Entry 4GSK (X-ray diffraction, 2.90 A resolution); this record covers chains A and Z of the 4 polymer chains in the assembly.

Chain A:
Molecule: Ubiquitin-like modifier-activating enzyme ATG7
Organism: Saccharomyces cerevisiae
UniProtKB: P38862 (ATG7_YEAST); residue numbers follow UniProt; this construct covers 1-613
Amino-acid sequence (615 residues; numbered -1 to 613; the number before each row is that of its first residue; numbers below 1 keep their minus sign (Gly-1 is residue -1)):
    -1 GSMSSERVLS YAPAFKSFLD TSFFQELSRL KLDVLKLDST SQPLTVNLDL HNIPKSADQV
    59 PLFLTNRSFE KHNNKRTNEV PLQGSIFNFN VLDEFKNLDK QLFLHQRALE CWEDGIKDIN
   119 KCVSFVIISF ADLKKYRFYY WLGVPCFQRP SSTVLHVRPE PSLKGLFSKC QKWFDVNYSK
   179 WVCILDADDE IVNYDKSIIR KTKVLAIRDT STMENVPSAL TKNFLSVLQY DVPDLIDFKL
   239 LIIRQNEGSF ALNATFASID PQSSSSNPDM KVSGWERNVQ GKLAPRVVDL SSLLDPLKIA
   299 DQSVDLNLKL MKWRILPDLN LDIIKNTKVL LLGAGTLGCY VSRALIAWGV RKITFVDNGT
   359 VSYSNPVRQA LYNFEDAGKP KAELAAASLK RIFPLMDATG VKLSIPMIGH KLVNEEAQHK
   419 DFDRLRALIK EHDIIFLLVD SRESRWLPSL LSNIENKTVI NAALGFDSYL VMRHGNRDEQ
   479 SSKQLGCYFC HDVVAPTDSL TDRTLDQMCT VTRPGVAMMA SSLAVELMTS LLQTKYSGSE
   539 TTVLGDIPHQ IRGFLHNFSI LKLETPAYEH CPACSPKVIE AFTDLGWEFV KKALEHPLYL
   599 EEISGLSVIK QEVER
Disordered / not traced: -1 to 2, 33-37, 257-265, 474-481, 490-500, 606-613
Construct notes: expression tag (-1 to 0); engineered mutation Ser39 (Cys in P38862), Ser195 (Cys in P38862), Ala375 (Cys in P38862)
Ion coordination: Zn2+: Cys485, Cys488, Cys569, Cys572
Swiss-Prot annotation at these positions:
  - motif: Gly331 to Gly336 (GXGXXG motif)
  - active site: Cys507 (Glycyl thioester intermediate)
  - mutagenesis: Gly333 (G333A: Loss of interaction with ATG8 and ATG12, and no more ATG12-ATG5 conjugate. Defect in Cvt pathway and autophagy), Arg443 (R443A: Loss of interaction with ATG8), Ser466 (S466A: Loss of interaction with ATG8; when associated with F-486 and A-490), Tyr486 (Y486F: Loss of interaction with ATG8; when associated with A-466 and A-490), Asp490 (D490A: Loss of interaction with ATG8; when associated with A-466 and F-486), Cys507 (C507A: Loss of interaction with ATG8 and ATG12 and no more formation of ATG12-ATG5 conjugate. Defect in Cvt pathway and autophagy ...), Arg511 (R511A: Impaired homodimerization and ATP-binding. Homodimerization and ATP-binding are recovered when it heterodimerizes with an ATG7 molecule with a R-524 mutation), Glu524 (E524R: Impaired homodimerization and ATP-binding. Homodimerization and ATP-binding are recovered when it heterodimerizes with an ATG7 molecule with a A-511 mutation), Arg550 (R550A: Loss of interaction with ATG8)
Reported in the primary citation:
  - mutagenesis - P283D: unchanged binding to Ubiquitin-like-conjugating enzyme ATG10 (chain Z)
  - catalytic residues: Cys507
  - specificity-determining residues: Val285

Chain Z:
Molecule: Ubiquitin-like-conjugating enzyme ATG10
Organism: Saccharomyces cerevisiae
Notes: EC 6.3.2.-
UniProtKB: Q07879 (ATG10_YEAST); residue numbers follow UniProt; this construct covers 1-167
Amino-acid sequence (173 residues; each row starts with the number of its first residue; numbers below 1 keep their minus sign (Gly-5 is residue -5)):
    -5 GSGGSGMIPY QEWHSQLQSL YDSQIFHNWA LSQDVHLNDE KDGLLLRLIP TRQLQKNTER
    55 IENKLLNHIE LYLTYSKVYN EPLLLLRIWE EKSIDGIPMT KLMLPTDIES LLDVQGKFQL
   115 GLDTIINLEG SVWYSFHPCD TSSIVGDQAE FMSTYLRRWV SIFIFSWLGY EDS
Disordered / not traced: -5 to 1, 107-124, 132-145, 165-167
Construct notes: expression tag (-5 to 0); engineered mutation Ser26 (Cys in Q07879), Ser137 (Cys in Q07879)
Swiss-Prot annotation at these positions:
  - active site: Cys133 (Glycyl thioester intermediate)
  - mutagenesis: Cys133 (C133A: Complete loss of covalent binding to ATG12; C133S: Strong decrease of binding to ATG12. No more formation of ATG12-ATG5 conjugate. Defect in autophagy)
Reported in the primary citation:
  - catalytic residues: Tyr73, His131, Cys133

How chain A and chain Z interact:
Contacting residue pairs - 59 pairs, chain A then chain Z:
  Phe16(A) with Gln27(Z); Arg41(Z)
  Leu17(A) with Arg41(Z)
  Asp18(A) with Leu39(Z); Glu64(Z)
  Thr19(A) with Arg81(Z), hydrogen bond; Trp83(Z)
  Asp47(A) with Tyr15(Z), hydrogen bond
  His49(A) with Gln18(Z), hydrogen bond (backbone-side chain)
  Asn50(A) with Tyr15(Z); Asp16(Z); Gln18(Z); His21(Z)
  Pro52(A) with His21(Z); Gln27(Z)
  Lys53(A) with His21(Z), hydrogen bond (backbone-backbone); Asn22(Z)
  Ser54(A) with Ser26(Z), hydrogen bond (side chain-backbone); Gln27(Z)
  Pro59(A) with Asp28(Z)
  Phe61(A) with Asp28(Z); His30(Z); Leu39(Z), hydrophobic
  Arg65(A) with Asp33(Z), salt bridge
  Asn72(A) with Asp33(Z), hydrogen bond (backbone-side chain)
  Arg74(A) with Gln12(Z); Tyr15(Z); Asp16(Z), salt bridge; Lys35(Z)
  Lys94(A) with Asp89(Z), salt bridge
  Arg135(A) with Ile88(Z); Met93(Z)
  Asn276(A) with Pro92(Z)
  Gln278(A) with Pro92(Z)
  Val285(A) with Pro92(Z); Met93(Z); Thr94(Z), hydrogen bond (backbone-backbone)
  Val286(A) with Trp83(Z), hydrophobic; Thr94(Z)
  Asp287(A) with Met93(Z); Thr94(Z), hydrogen bond (backbone-backbone); Lys95(Z), salt bridge; Leu96(Z), hydrogen bond (backbone-backbone)
  Leu288(A) with Trp83(Z), hydrophobic
  Ser289(A) with Lys95(Z), hydrogen bond; Leu96(Z)
  Ser290(A) with Lys95(Z); Leu96(Z); Leu98(Z)
  Leu291(A) with Leu96(Z), hydrophobic; Val126(Z), hydrophobic
  Ile297(A) with Leu98(Z), hydrophobic
  Gln300(A) with Leu98(Z), hydrogen bond (side chain-backbone); Pro99(Z), hydrogen bond (side chain-backbone); Tyr128(Z), hydrogen bond
  Leu304(A) with Glu103(Z)
  Lys307(A) with Glu103(Z), salt bridge
  Trp311(A) with Glu103(Z)
  Arg312(A) with His131(Z), hydrogen bond
Interface residues without a listed pair, chain A (41 interface residues in all): Lys14, Ile51, Asn71, Tyr137, Val277, Ala282, Pro283, Lys296, Leu308
Interface residues without a listed pair, chain Z (36 interface residues in all): Val29, Leu31, Glu34, Gly90, Ile91, Thr100
From the paper, about this interface:
  - pairs named by the authors: Lys94(A)-Asp89(Z) (salt bridge)
  - interface residues, chain A: Arg135(A), Tyr137(A), Asn276(A), Ala282(A), Val285(A), Lys307(A)
  - hot spots on chain A (mutagenesis) - V285D: abolished binding to Ubiquitin-like-conjugating enzyme ATG10 (chain Z)
  - interface residues, chain Z: Ile88(Z)

Summary:
Chain A and chain Z form an interface of 41 and 36 residues respectively, with 14 hydrogen bonds and 5 salt
bridges. Among the polar pairs are Arg65(A)-Asp33(Z), Arg74(A)-Asp16(Z) and Lys94(A)-Asp89(Z). The authors
report a salt bridge between Lys94(A) and Asp89(Z). The paper reports catalytic residues Cys507(A) and
Tyr73(Z) among others; V285D of chain A abolishes binding to Ubiquitin-like-conjugating enzyme ATG10 (chain
Z).
Here chain A is Ubiquitin-like modifier-activating enzyme ATG7 and chain Z is Ubiquitin-like-conjugating
enzyme ATG10, both from Saccharomyces cerevisiae. Entry 4GSK (Crystal structure of an Atg7-Atg10 crosslinked
complex) was determined by X-ray diffraction together with 4GSJ and 4GSL from the same study.
